PDB entry 5N10 | X-ray diffraction, 1.60 A resolution | chains A and C of the 5 polymer chains in the assembly

# Chain A
Protein: 14-3-3 protein beta/alpha
Organism: Homo sapiens
UniProtKB: P31946 (1433B_HUMAN); residue numbers follow UniProt; this construct covers 1-246
Sequence (246 residues; each row starts with the number of its first residue):
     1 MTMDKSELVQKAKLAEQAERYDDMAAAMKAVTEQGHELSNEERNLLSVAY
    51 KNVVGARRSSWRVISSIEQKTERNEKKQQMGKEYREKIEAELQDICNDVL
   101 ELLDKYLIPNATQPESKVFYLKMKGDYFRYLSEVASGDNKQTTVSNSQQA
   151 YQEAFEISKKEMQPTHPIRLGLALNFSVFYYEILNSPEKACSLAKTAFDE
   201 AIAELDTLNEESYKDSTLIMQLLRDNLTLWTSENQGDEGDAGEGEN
Disordered / not traced: 1-2, 234-246
Ligand contacts: C8L (Cucurbit[8]uril): L229, S232, E233
Swiss-Prot annotation at these positions:
  - site (Interaction with phosphoserine on interacting protein): R58, R129
  - modified residue: M1 (N-acetylmethionine), T2 (N-acetylthreonine), K5 (N6-acetyllysine), K51 (N6-acetyllysine), S60 (Phosphoserine), K70 (N6-acetyllysine), Y84 (3'-nitrotyrosine), Y106 (3'-nitrotyrosine), K117 (N6-acetyllysine), S186 (Phosphoserine), S232 (Phosphoserine)
  - cross-link: K51 (Glycyl lysine isopeptide (Lys-Gly) (interchain with G-Cter in SUMO2))
What the authors report for this chain:
  - binding site for C8L: L229, W230, S232, E233

# Chain C
Protein: Estrogen receptor
Notes: engineered mutation(s): T593TPO
UniProtKB: P03372 (ESR1_HUMAN); residue numbers follow UniProt; this construct covers 584-595
Sequence (15 residues; each row starts with the number of its first residue):
   581 FGGITGEAEGFPATV
Construct notes: expression tag (581-583)
Modified residues: T594 (phosphothreonine; TPO)
Ligand contacts: C8L (Cucurbit[8]uril): F581, G582, G583, E587, E589, G590
What the authors report for this chain:
  - binding site for C8L: E587, E589

# How chain A and chain C interact
Pairs across the interface (26):
  K51(A) with T594(C), hydrogen bond (side chain-backbone); V595(C)
  R58(A) with T594(C)
  R62(A) with I584(C); F591(C)
  K122(A) with V595(C), hydrogen bond (side chain-backbone)
  R129(A) with T594(C)
  Y130(A) with T594(C)
  E133(A) with I584(C)
  G171(A) with V595(C)
  L174(A) with A593(C); T594(C); V595(C), hydrophobic
  N175(A) with T594(C); V595(C), hydrogen bond (side chain-backbone)
  V178(A) with P592(C), hydrophobic; A593(C); T594(C)
  E182(A) with G583(C); I584(C), hydrogen bond (side chain-backbone); P592(C)
  L222(A) with A593(C), hydrophobic; V595(C), hydrophobic
  N226(A) with P592(C); A593(C), hydrogen bond (side chain-backbone)
  L229(A) with G590(C)
Other interface residues (no listed pair), chain A (18 interface residues in all): D126, I219, W230
Other interface residues (no listed pair), chain C (9 interface residues in all): G582
From the paper, about this interface:
  - pairs named by the authors: R58(A)-T594(C), R129(A)-T594(C), Y130(A)-T594(C)

# In short
The interface between chain A and chain C involves 18 residues on one side and 9 on the other, with 5 hydrogen
bonds. Among the polar pairs are K51(A)-T594(C), K122(A)-V595(C) and N175(A)-V595(C). The authors report
contacts between R58(A) and T594(C), R129(A) and T594(C) and Y130(A) and T594(C). The paper reports a binding
site for C8L at L229(A), W230(A) and E587(C) among others.
Here chain A is 14-3-3 protein beta/alpha (Homo sapiens) and chain C is Estrogen receptor. Entry 5N10
(Cucurbit[8]uril and 14-3-3 based binary bivalent supramolecular-protein assembly platform) was determined by
X-ray diffraction.
